Entry 4MQ9 (X-ray diffraction, 3.35 A resolution); this record covers chains D and F of the 7 polymer chains in the assembly.

# Chain D
Molecule: DNA-directed RNA polymerase subunit beta'
Source organism: Thermus thermophilus
Notes: EC 2.7.7.6; fragment: rpoc
UniProt: Q8RQE8 (RPOC_THET8); residues 1-1524 here = UniProt positions 1-1524
Sequence (1524 residues; each row starts with the number of its first residue):
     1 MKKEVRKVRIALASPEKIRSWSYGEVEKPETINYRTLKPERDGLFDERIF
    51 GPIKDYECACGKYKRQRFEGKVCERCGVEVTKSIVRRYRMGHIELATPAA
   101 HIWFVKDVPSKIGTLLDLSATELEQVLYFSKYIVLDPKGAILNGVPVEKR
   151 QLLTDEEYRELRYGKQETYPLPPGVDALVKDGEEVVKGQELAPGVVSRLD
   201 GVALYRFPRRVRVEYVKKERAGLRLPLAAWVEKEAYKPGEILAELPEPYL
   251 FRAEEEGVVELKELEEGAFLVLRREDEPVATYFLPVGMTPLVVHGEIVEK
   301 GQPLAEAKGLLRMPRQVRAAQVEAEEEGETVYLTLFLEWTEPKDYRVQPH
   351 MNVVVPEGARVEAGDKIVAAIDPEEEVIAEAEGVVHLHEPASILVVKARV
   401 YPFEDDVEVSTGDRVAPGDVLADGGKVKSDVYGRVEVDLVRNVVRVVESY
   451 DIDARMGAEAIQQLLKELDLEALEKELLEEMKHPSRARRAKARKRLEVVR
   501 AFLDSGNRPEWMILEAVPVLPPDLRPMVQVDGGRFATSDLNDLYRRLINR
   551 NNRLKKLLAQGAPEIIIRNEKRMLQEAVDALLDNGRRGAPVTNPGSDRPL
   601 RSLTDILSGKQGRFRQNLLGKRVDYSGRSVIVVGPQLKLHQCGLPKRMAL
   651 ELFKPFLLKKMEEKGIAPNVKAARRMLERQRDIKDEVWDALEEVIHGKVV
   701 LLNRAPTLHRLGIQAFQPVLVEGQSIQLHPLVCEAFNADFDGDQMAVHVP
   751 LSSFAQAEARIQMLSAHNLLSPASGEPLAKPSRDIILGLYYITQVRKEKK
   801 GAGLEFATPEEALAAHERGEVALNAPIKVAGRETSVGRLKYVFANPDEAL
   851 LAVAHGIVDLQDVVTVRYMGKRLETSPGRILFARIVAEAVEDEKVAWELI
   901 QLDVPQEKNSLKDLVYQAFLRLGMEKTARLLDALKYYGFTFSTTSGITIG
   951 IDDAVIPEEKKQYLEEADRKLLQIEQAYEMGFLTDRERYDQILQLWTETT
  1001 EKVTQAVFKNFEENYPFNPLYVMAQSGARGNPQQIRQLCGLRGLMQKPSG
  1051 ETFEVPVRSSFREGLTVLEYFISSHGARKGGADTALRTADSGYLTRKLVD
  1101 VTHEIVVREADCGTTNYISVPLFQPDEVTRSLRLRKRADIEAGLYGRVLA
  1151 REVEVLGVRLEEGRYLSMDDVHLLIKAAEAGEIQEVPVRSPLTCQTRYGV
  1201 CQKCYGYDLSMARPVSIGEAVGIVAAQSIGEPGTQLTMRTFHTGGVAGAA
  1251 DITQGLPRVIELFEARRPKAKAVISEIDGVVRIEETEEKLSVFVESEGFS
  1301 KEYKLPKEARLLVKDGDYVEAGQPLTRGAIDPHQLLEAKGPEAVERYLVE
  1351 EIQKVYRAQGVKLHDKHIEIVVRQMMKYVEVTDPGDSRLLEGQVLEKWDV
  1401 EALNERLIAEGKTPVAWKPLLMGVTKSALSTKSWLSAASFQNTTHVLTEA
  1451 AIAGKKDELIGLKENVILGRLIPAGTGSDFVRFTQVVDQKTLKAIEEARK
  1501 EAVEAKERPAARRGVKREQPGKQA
Not modelled in the structure: 1, 216-338, 1241-1250, 1500-1524
Metal / ion sites: Zn2+ site 1: Cys58, Cys60, Cys73, Cys76; Mg2+: Asp739, Asp741, Asp743; Zn2+ site 2: Cys1112, Cys1194, Cys1201, Cys1204

# Chain F
Molecule: RNA polymerase sigma factor
Source organism: Thermus thermophilus
Notes: EC 2.7.7.6; fragment: rpod
UniProt: Q5SKW1 (Q5SKW1_THET8); residues 1-423 here = UniProt positions 1-423
Sequence (443 residues; each row starts with the number of its first residue; numbers below 1 keep their minus sign (Met-19 is residue -19)):
   -19 MGSSHHHHHHSSGLVPRGSHMKKSKRKNAQAQEAQETEVLVQEEAEELPE
    31 FPEGEPDPDLEDPDLTLEDDLLDLPEEGEGLDLEEEEEDLPIPKISTSDP
    81 VRQYLHEIGQVPLLTLEEEVELARKVEEGMEAIKKLSEITGLDPDLIREV
   131 VRAKILGSARVRHIPGLKETLDPKTVEEIDQKLKSLPKEHKRYLHIAREG
   181 EAARQHLIEANLRLVVSIAKKYTGRGLSFLDLIQEGNQGLIRAVEKFEYK
   231 RRFKFSTYATWWIRQAINRAIADQARTIRIPVHMVETINKLSRTARQLQQ
   281 ELGREPTYEEIAEAMGPGWDAKRVEETLKIAQEPVSLETPIGDEKDSFYG
   331 DFIPDEHLPSPVDAATQSLLSEELEKALSKLSEREAMVLKLRKGLIDGRE
   381 HTLEEVGAFFGVTRERIRQIENKALRKLKYHESRTRKLRDFLD
Not modelled in the structure: -19 to 77, 144-149, 423
Sequence notes: expression tag (-19 to 0)

# How chain D and chain F interact
Contacting residue pairs - 135 pairs, chain D then chain F:
  Glu30(D) - Arg259(F)  salt bridge
  Thr31(D) - Thr257(F)  hydrogen bond (side chain-backbone)
  Thr31(D) - Ile258(F)
  Ile32(D) - Ile258(F)  hydrophobic
  Tyr34(D) - Pro261(F)
  Tyr34(D) - Met264(F)  hydrogen bond
  Ile53(D) - His337(F)  hydrogen bond (backbone-side chain)
  Asp55(D) - His337(F)
  Lys64(D) - Gly378(F)
  Arg65(D) - Gly374(F)  hydrogen bond (side chain-backbone)
  Arg65(D) - Leu375(F)  hydrogen bond (side chain-backbone)
  Arg65(D) - Ile376(F)
  Arg65(D) - Asp377(F)
  Arg67(D) - Ile376(F)
  Arg67(D) - Asp377(F)  salt bridge
  Phe68(D) - Asp377(F)
  Ser83(D) - His337(F)
  Ile84(D) - Leu338(F)  hydrophobic
  Tyr128(D) - Gln83(F)
  Glu156(D) - Gln90(F)  hydrogen bond
  Arg162(D) - Gly137(F)
  Arg206(D) - Glu101(F)  salt bridge
  Phe207(D) - Glu97(F)
  Phe207(D) - Glu98(F)
  Phe207(D) - Glu101(F)
  Pro349(D) - Glu97(F)
  His350(D) - Val100(F)
  His350(D) - Arg232(F)  hydrogen bond
  Asn352(D) - Arg104(F)  hydrogen bond
  Ile371(D) - Arg232(F)
  Ala391(D) - Glu97(F)
  Asp405(D) - Lys168(F)  salt bridge
  Asp406(D) - Lys168(F)
  Val407(D) - Lys171(F)  hydrogen bond (backbone-side chain)
  Val409(D) - His175(F)
  Ser410(D) - Leu174(F)
  Ser410(D) - His175(F)  hydrogen bond
  Ser410(D) - Arg178(F)
  Thr411(D) - Ile135(F)
  Thr411(D) - His175(F)
  Thr411(D) - Arg178(F)
  Gly412(D) - Lys134(F)
  Asp413(D) - Lys164(F)  salt bridge
  Asp413(D) - Arg178(F)  salt bridge
  Arg434(D) - Ile135(F)
  Val437(D) - Glu179(F)
  Leu439(D) - His175(F)
  Pro526(D) - Leu317(F)
  Met527(D) - Thr257(F)
  Val530(D) - Tyr329(F)
  Gly532(D) - Lys309(F)
  Gly533(D) - Lys309(F)
  Gly533(D) - Gln312(F)
  Arg534(D) - Gln312(F)
  Arg534(D) - Glu313(F)  hydrogen bond (side chain-backbone)
  Arg534(D) - Val315(F)
  Phe535(D) - Pro314(F)
  Phe535(D) - Val315(F)  hydrogen bond (backbone-backbone)
  Ala536(D) - Val315(F)
  Ala536(D) - Leu317(F)  hydrophobic
  Thr537(D) - Val315(F)  hydrogen bond (backbone-backbone)
  Thr537(D) - Ser316(F)
  Thr537(D) - Leu317(F)  hydrogen bond (backbone-backbone)
  Ser538(D) - Leu317(F)
  Ser538(D) - Glu318(F)  hydrogen bond
  Asp539(D) - Ser316(F)  hydrogen bond
  Asp539(D) - Glu318(F)  hydrogen bond (backbone-side chain)
  Asp542(D) - Thr257(F)  hydrogen bond
  Arg545(D) - Gln254(F)  hydrogen bond (side chain-backbone)
  Arg545(D) - Arg256(F)
  Arg545(D) - Thr257(F)
  Asn549(D) - Gln254(F)  hydrogen bond
  Arg550(D) - Ser208(F)
  Arg550(D) - Asp211(F)  salt bridge
  Arg553(D) - Asp211(F)  salt bridge
  Arg553(D) - Gln214(F)
  Arg553(D) - Glu215(F)  salt bridge
  Arg553(D) - Gln254(F)
  Lys556(D) - Gln218(F)
  Leu557(D) - Gln214(F)
  Leu557(D) - Ile221(F)  hydrophobic
  Ala559(D) - Arg132(F)
  Gln560(D) - Arg132(F)  hydrogen bond (backbone-side chain)
  Gln560(D) - Arg184(F)  hydrogen bond (backbone-side chain)
  Gln560(D) - Gln218(F)
  Gln560(D) - Ile221(F)
  Gly561(D) - Leu136(F)
  Gly561(D) - Arg184(F)
  Gly561(D) - Gln185(F)  hydrogen bond (backbone-side chain)
  Ala562(D) - Arg140(F)
  Ala562(D) - Gln185(F)
  Ala562(D) - Ile221(F)  hydrophobic
  Pro563(D) - Gln185(F)
  Pro563(D) - Ile188(F)  hydrophobic
  Pro563(D) - Glu189(F)
  Glu564(D) - Arg140(F)  salt bridge
  Ile565(D) - Tyr84(F)  hydrophobic
  Ile565(D) - Ile88(F)  hydrophobic
  Ile565(D) - Glu189(F)
  Ile565(D) - Leu192(F)  hydrophobic
  Ile566(D) - Ile188(F)  hydrophobic
  Ile566(D) - Leu192(F)  hydrophobic
  Ile566(D) - Gln214(F)  hydrogen bond (backbone-side chain)
  Ile566(D) - Asn217(F)
  Ile567(D) - Arg140(F)
  Arg568(D) - Glu87(F)  salt bridge
  Asn569(D) - Tyr84(F)
  Asn569(D) - Gln214(F)  hydrogen bond
  Glu570(D) - Gln214(F)  hydrogen bond
  Arg572(D) - Pro80(F)
  Arg572(D) - Gln83(F)  hydrogen bond
  Arg572(D) - Tyr84(F)
  Arg572(D) - Glu87(F)  salt bridge
  Met573(D) - Leu210(F)
  Met573(D) - Asp211(F)
  Met573(D) - Gln214(F)
  Arg587(D) - Ser78(F)  hydrogen bond
  Pro594(D) - Gly206(F)
  Arg598(D) - Ser316(F)  hydrogen bond
  Arg598(D) - Glu318(F)  hydrogen bond (side chain-backbone)
  Arg601(D) - Glu318(F)
  Arg601(D) - Phe328(F)
  Lys610(D) - Phe328(F)
  Gln611(D) - Lys325(F)
  Gln611(D) - Phe328(F)
  Gln616(D) - Phe328(F)
  Asn669(D) - Asp420(F)  hydrogen bond
  Lys671(D) - Thr346(F)
  Lys671(D) - Asp420(F)
  Lys671(D) - Leu422(F)
  Ala672(D) - Asp420(F)
  Arg674(D) - Val342(F)
  Arg674(D) - Thr346(F)  hydrogen bond
  Arg675(D) - Asp420(F)  salt bridge
  Arg675(D) - Leu422(F)
Also at the interface, not in a pair above, chain D (86 interface residues in all): Glu40, Lys54, Lys62, Glu124, Glu408, Val528, Arg546, Leu558, Pro668
Also at the interface, not in a pair above, chain F (78 interface residues in all): Val91, Ser138, Asp160, Ile213, Tyr229, Ile260, Ile310, Ile333, Phe421

# In short
Chain D and chain F form an interface of 86 and 78 residues respectively; the contacts include 32 hydrogen
bonds and 13 salt bridges. Polar contacts include Glu30(D)-Arg259(F), Arg67(D)-Asp377(F) and
Arg206(D)-Glu101(F). The Zn2+ site 1 is built by Cys58(D), Cys60(D), Cys73(D) and Cys76(D).
Chain D is DNA-directed RNA polymerase subunit beta' and chain F is RNA polymerase sigma factor, both from
Thermus thermophilus; the structure, Crystal structure of Thermus thermophilus RNA polymerase holoenzyme in
complex with GE23077, was determined by X-ray diffraction together with 4OIN, 4OIO, 4OIP, 4OIQ and 4OIR from
the same study.
